PDB entry 9KVF | electron microscopy, 3.00 A resolution | chains A and G of the 7 polymer chains in the assembly

== Chain A ==
Protein: 2E10 light chain
Source organism: Macaca mulatta
Chain sequence (110 residues; numbered 1 to 110; the number before each row is that of its first residue):
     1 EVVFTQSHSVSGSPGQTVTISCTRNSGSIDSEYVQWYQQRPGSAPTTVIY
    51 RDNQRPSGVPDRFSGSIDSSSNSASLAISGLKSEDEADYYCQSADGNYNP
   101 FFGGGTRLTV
Disordered / not traced: 1
Disulfide bonds: C22-C91

== Chain G ==
Protein: Spike protein S1
Source organism: Severe acute respiratory syndrome coronavirus 2
UniProtKB: P0DTC2 (SPIKE_SARS2); residues 317-600 here = UniProt positions 317-600
Chain sequence (284 residues; numbered 317 to 600; the number before each row is that of its first residue):
   317 NFRVQPTESIVRFPNITNLCPFHEVFNATTFASVYAWNRKRISNCVADYS
   367 VIYNFAPFFAFKCYGVSPTKLNDLCFTNVYADSFVIRGNEVSQIAPGQTG
   417 NIADYNYKLPDDFTGCVIAWNSNKLDSKPSGNYNYLYRLFRKSKLKPFER
   467 DISTEIYQAGNKPCNGVAGPNCYSPLQSYGFRPTYGVGHQPYRVVVLSFE
   517 LLHAPATVCGPKKSTNLVKNKCVNFNFNGLTGTGVLTESNKKFLPFQQFG
   567 RDIADTTDAVRDPQTLEILDITPCSFGGVSVITP
Disordered / not traced: 317-323, 570, 590-600
Disulfide bonds: C336-C361, C379-C432, C391-C525, C480-C488
Sequence notes: variant H339 (Gly in P0DTC2), T346 (Arg in P0DTC2), I368 (Leu in P0DTC2), F371 (Ser in P0DTC2), P373 (Ser in P0DTC2), F375 (Ser in P0DTC2), A376 (Thr in P0DTC2), N405 (Asp in P0DTC2), S408 (Arg in P0DTC2), N417 (Lys in P0DTC2), K440 (Asn in P0DTC2), P445 (Val in P0DTC2), S446 (Gly in P0DTC2), K460 (Asn in P0DTC2), N477 (Ser in P0DTC2), K478 (Thr in P0DTC2), A484 (Glu in P0DTC2), P486 (Phe in P0DTC2), S490 (Phe in P0DTC2), R498 (Gln in P0DTC2), Y501 (Asn in P0DTC2), H505 (Tyr in P0DTC2)
UniProt features mapped onto this chain:
  - region: N448 to F456 (Immunodominant HLA epitope recognized by the CD8+)
  - glycosylation: T323 (O-linked (GalNAc) threonine), S325 (O-linked (HexNAc...) serine), N331 (N-linked (GlcNAc...) (complex) asparagine), N343 (N-linked (GlcNAc...) (complex) asparagine)
  - natural variant: H339 (G339H: In strain: Omicron/BA.2.75, Omicron/XBB.1.5 and 1 more; this construct carries the variant), T346 (R346T: In strain: Omicron/BQ.1.1, Omicron/XBB.1.5 and 1 more; this construct carries the variant), I368 (L368I: In strain: Omicron/XBB.1.5, Omicron/EG.5.1; this construct carries the variant), F371 (S371F: In strain: Omicron/BA.2, Omicron/BA.2.12.1 and 6 more; this construct carries the variant), P373 (S373P: In strain: Omicron/BA.1, Omicron/BA.2 and 7 more; this construct carries the variant), F375 (S375F: In strain: Omicron/BA.1, Omicron/BA.2 and 7 more; this construct carries the variant), A376 (T376A: In strain: Omicron/BA.2, Omicron/BA.2.12.1 and 5 more; this construct carries the variant), N405 (D405N: In strain: Omicron/BA.2, Omicron/BA.2.12.1 and 6 more; this construct carries the variant), S408 (R408S: In strain: Omicron/BA.2, Omicron/BA.2.12.1 and 6 more; this construct carries the variant), N417 (K417N: In strain: Beta/B.1.351, Omicron/BA.1 and 8 more; this construct carries the variant), K440 (N440K: In strain: Omicron/BA.1, Omicron/BA.2 and 7 more; this construct carries the variant), K444 (K444T: In strain: Omicron/BQ.1.1), 18 further natural variant entries in UniProt
  - mutagenesis: N331 (N331Q: Reduced viral infectivity), N343 (N343Q: Reduced viral infectivity), L452 (L452R: Increased resistance to neutralizing antibodies. Decreases HLA binding to NF9 epitope. Increased binding affinity to human ACE2), Y453 (Y453F: Decreased HLA binding to NF9 epitope. Increased binding affinity to human ACE2), A475 (A475V: Increased resistance to neutralizing antibodies), V483 (V483A: Increased resistance to neutralizing antibodies), Q493 (Q493N: Reduced host ACE2-binding affinity in vitro; Q493Y: Reduced host ACE2-binding affinity in vitro), H519 (H519P: Increased resistance to human covalescent sera neutralization)

== Chain A / chain G interface ==
Residue-residue contacts (5):
  S31(A) with K558(G)
  E32(A) with K558(G)
  Y33(A) with N556(G); K558(G)
  Y98(A) with K557(G)
Interface residues without a listed pair, chain A (5 interface residues in all): R51
Interface residues without a listed pair, chain G (4 interface residues in all): S555

== Summary ==
5 residues of chain A and 4 residues of chain G are in contact. Curated annotation (UniProt) lists 8
mutagenesis sites on chain G.
Chain A is 2E10 light chain (Macaca mulatta) and chain G is Spike protein S1 (Severe acute respiratory
syndrome coronavirus 2); the structure, Cryo-EM structure of SARS-CoV-2 EG.1 spike protein in complex with
triple-nAb 4A5, 4C1 and 2E10, was determined by electron microscopy.
